4LKE - chains A and D of the 8 polymer chains in the assembly; structure by X-ray diffraction, 1.65 A resolution.

[Chain A (and D)]
Name: PA-I galactophilic lectin
Source organism: Pseudomonas aeruginosa
Notes: chain D of this document is another copy of the same molecule, construct and numbering; everything in this record applies to it too
Reference sequence: Q05097 (PA1L_PSEAE); residues 1-121 here correspond to UniProt positions 2-122 (UniProt number = residue number + 1)
Sequence (121 residues; numbered 1 to 121; the number before each row is that of its first residue):
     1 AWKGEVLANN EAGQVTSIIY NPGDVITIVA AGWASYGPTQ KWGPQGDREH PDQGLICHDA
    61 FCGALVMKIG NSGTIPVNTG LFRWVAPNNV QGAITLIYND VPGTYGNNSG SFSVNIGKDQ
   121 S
Ion coordination: Ca2+: Tyr-36, Asp-100, Thr-104, Asn-107, Asn-108 (together with beta-D-galactopyranose)
Ligand contacts: beta-D-galactopyranose / P-hydroxybenzoic acid: Tyr-36, Gly-37, Pro-38, His-50, Pro-51, Gln-53, Cys-62, Asp-100, Val-101, Thr-104, Asn-107
What the authors report for this chain:
  - binding site for P-hydroxybenzoic acid: His-50

[How chain A and chain D interact]
Residue-residue contacts (45; chain A residue first):
  Ala-1(A) / Arg-83(D)
  Thr-27(A) / Thr-27(D)
  Thr-27(A) / Phe-82(D)
  Ile-28(A) / Val-29(D)
  Val-29(A) / Ile-28(D)
  Val-29(A) / Val-29(D)
  Val-29(A) / Gly-80(D)
  Ala-30(A) / Thr-79(D)
  Ala-31(A) / Gln-45(D)
  Ala-31(A) / Thr-79(D)
  Gly-32(A) / Gln-45(D)
  Trp-33(A) / Gln-45(D)
  Trp-33(A) / Gly-46(D)
  Trp-33(A) / Arg-48(D)
  Trp-33(A) / Phe-61(D)
  Gln-40(A) / Glu-49(D)
  Lys-41(A) / Arg-48(D)
  Gly-43(A) / Gln-45(D)
  Pro-44(A) / Gln-45(D)
  Gln-45(A) / Ala-31(D)
  Gln-45(A) / Gly-32(D)
  Gln-45(A) / Trp-33(D)
  Gln-45(A) / Gly-43(D)
  Gln-45(A) / Pro-44(D)
  Gly-46(A) / Trp-33(D)
  Arg-48(A) / Trp-33(D)
  Arg-48(A) / Lys-41(D)
  Glu-49(A) / Gln-40(D)
  Phe-61(A) / Trp-33(D)
  Thr-79(A) / Ala-30(D)
  Thr-79(A) / Ala-31(D)
  Thr-79(A) / Thr-79(D)
  Gly-80(A) / Val-29(D)
  Phe-82(A) / Thr-27(D)
  Phe-82(A) / Asn-115(D)
  Phe-82(A) / Ile-116(D)
  Phe-82(A) / Gly-117(D)
  Arg-83(A) / Ala-1(D)
  Arg-83(A) / Gly-117(D)
  Arg-83(A) / Lys-118(D)
  Asn-115(A) / Phe-82(D)
  Ile-116(A) / Phe-82(D)
  Gly-117(A) / Phe-82(D)
  Gly-117(A) / Arg-83(D)
  Lys-118(A) / Arg-83(D)
Also at the interface, not in a pair above, chain A (27 interface residues in all): Leu-81, Gln-120
Also at the interface, not in a pair above, chain D (27 interface residues in all): Leu-81, Gln-120

[Overview]
Chain A and chain D each contribute 27 residues to their interface. Ligands of chain A: beta-D-galactopyranose
/ P-hydroxybenzoic acid. The Ca2+ site is built by Tyr-36(A), Asp-100(A), Thr-104(A), Asn-107(A) and
Asn-108(A). From the paper: a binding site for P-hydroxybenzoic acid at His-50(A).
Both chains are PA-I galactophilic lectin (Pseudomonas aeruginosa). Entry 4LKE (Crystal Structure of
Pseudomonas aeruginosa Lectin LecA Complexed with GalA-WRI at 1.65 A Resolution) was determined by X-ray
diffraction (same publication as 4LKD and 4LKF).
